Entry 1H0M (X-ray diffraction, 3.00 A resolution); this record covers chains A and F of the 4 polymer chains in the assembly.

Chain A:
Name: Transcriptional activator protein TraR
From: Rhizobium radiobacter
UniProt: P33905 (TRAR_RHIRD); residue numbers follow UniProt; this construct covers 1-234
Chain sequence (234 residues; row label = number of the first residue in the row):
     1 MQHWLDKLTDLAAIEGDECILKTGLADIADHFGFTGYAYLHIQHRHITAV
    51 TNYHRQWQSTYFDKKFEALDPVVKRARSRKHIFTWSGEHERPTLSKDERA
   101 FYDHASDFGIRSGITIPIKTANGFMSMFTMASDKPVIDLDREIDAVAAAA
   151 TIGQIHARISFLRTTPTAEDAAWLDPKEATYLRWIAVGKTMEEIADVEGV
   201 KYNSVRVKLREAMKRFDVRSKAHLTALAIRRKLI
Not modelled in the structure: 166-169
Modified residues: Mse-1, Mse-125, Mse-127, Mse-130, Mse-191, Mse-213 (selenomethionine; parent Met)
Swiss-Prot annotation at these positions:
  - DNA-binding region: Mse-191 to Arg-210 (H-T-H motif)
Small-molecule neighbours: autoinducer (LAE; 3-oxo-octanoic acid (2-oxo-tetrahydro-furan-3-yl)-amide): Ala-38, Leu-40, Thr-51, Tyr-53, Trp-57, Gln-58, Tyr-61, Phe-62, Asp-70, Val-72, Val-73, Trp-85, Phe-101, Tyr-102, Ala-105, Ile-110, Thr-115, Mse-127, Thr-129
What the authors report for this chain:
  - binding site for autoinducer: Leu-40, Tyr-53, Trp-57, Tyr-61, Phe-62, Asp-70, Val-72, Val-73, Trp-85, Phe-101, Tyr-102, Ala-105, Ile-110, Thr-129
  - contacts within the chain: Glu-178/Arg-215 (salt bridge)
  - self-association interface (contacts with another copy of this molecule): Ala-145 to Leu-162, Ala-222, Thr-225, Ala-226, Ile-229
  - conformationally variable residues (loop rearrangement, order/disorder transition): Arg-163 to Asp-175
  - binding site for the 18-nt DNA strand (chain F): Asn-203, Arg-206, Val-207, Arg-210
  - specificity-determining residues: Arg-206, Arg-210
  - binding site for the 18-nt DNA strand: Thr-190, Mse-191, Mse-213, Lys-221

Chain F:
Molecule: 18-nt DNA strand
Sequence (18 nucleotides; numbered 1 to 18; the number before each row is that of its first residue):
     1 ATGTGCAGATCTGCACAT

How chain A and chain F interact:
Pairs across the interface - 8 pairs, chain A then chain F:
  Lys-201(A) / DT4(F)  salt bridge to the phosphate
  Asn-203(A) / DT4(F)  hydrogen bond to the phosphate
  Arg-206(A) / DT4(F)  base contact
  Arg-206(A) / DG5(F)  hydrogen bond to the base
  Arg-206(A) / DC6(F)  base contact
  Val-207(A) / DT4(F)  base contact
  Arg-210(A) / DT4(F)  hydrogen bond to the base
  Arg-210(A) / DG5(F)  base contact
Also at the interface, not in a pair above, chain F (4 interface residues in all): DG3

In short:
The interface between chain A and chain F involves 5 residues on one side and 4 on the other; the contacts
include 3 hydrogen bonds and 1 salt bridge. Polar pairs include Arg-206(A)/DG5(F), Arg-210(A)/DT4(F) and
Asn-203(A)/DT4(F). The paper reports a binding site for autoinducer at Leu-40(A), Tyr-53(A) and Trp-57(A)
among others; a binding site for the 18-nt DNA strand (chain F) at Asn-203(A), Arg-206(A) and Val-207(A) among
others.
Chain A is Transcriptional activator protein TraR (Rhizobium radiobacter) and chain F is an 18-nt DNA strand;
the structure, Three-dimensional structure of the quorum sensing protein TraR bound to its autoinducer and to
its target ..., was determined by X-ray diffraction.
